Entry 8ULZ (X-ray diffraction, 3.32 A resolution); this record covers chains A and B of the 3 polymer chains in the assembly.

Chain A:
Protein: Lysine-specific histone demethylase 1A
Organism: Homo sapiens
Notes: EC 1.14.99.66
UniProt: O60341 (KDM1A_HUMAN); numbering as in UniProt (aligned over 1-852)
Amino-acid sequence (871 residues; row label = number of the first residue in the row; numbers below 1 keep their minus sign (Gly-18 is residue -18)):
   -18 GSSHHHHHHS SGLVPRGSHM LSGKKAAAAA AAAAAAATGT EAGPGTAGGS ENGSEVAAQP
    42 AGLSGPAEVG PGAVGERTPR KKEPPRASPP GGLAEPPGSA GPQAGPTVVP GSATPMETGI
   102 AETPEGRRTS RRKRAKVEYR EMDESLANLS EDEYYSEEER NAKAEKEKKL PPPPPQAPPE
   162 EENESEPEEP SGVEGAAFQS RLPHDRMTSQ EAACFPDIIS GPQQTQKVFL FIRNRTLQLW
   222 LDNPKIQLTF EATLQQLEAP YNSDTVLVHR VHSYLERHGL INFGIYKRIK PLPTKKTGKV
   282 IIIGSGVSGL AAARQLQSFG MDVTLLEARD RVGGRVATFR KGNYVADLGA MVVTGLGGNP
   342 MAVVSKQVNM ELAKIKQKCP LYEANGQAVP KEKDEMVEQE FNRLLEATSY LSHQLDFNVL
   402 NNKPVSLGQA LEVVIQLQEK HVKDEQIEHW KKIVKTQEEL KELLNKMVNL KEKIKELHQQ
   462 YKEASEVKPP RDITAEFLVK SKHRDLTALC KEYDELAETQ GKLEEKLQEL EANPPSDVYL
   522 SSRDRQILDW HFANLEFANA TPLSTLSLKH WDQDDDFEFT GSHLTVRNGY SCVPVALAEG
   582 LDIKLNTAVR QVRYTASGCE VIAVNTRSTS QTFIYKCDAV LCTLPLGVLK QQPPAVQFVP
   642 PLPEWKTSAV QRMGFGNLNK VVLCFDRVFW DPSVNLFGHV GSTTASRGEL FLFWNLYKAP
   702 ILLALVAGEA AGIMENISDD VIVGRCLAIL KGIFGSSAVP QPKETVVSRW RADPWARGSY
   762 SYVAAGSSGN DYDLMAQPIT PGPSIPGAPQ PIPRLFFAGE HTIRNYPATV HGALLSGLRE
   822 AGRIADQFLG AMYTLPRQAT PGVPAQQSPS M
Not modelled in the structure: -18 to 170, 837-852
Construct notes: expression tag (-18 to 0)

Chain B:
Protein: REST corepressor 1
Organism: Homo sapiens
UniProt: Q9UKL0 (RCOR1_HUMAN); residues 305-440 here correspond to UniProt positions 308-443 (UniProt number = residue number + 3)
Amino-acid sequence (144 residues; row label = number of the first residue in the row):
   297 GPLGSPEFRA KRKPPKGMFL SQEDVEAVSA NATAATTVLR QLDMELVSVK RQIQNIKQTN
   357 SALKEKLDGG IEPYRLPEVI QKCNARWTTE EQLLAVQAIR KYGRDFQAIS DVIGNKSVVQ
   417 VKNFFVNYRR RFNIDEVLQE WEAE
Not modelled in the structure: 297-307
Construct notes: expression tag (297-304)

Chain A / chain B interface:
Residue-residue contacts - 89 pairs, chain A then chain B:
  Glu381(A) - Met314(B)
  Arg384(A) - Pro311(B)
  Arg384(A) - Lys312(B)  hydrogen bond (side chain-backbone)
  Arg384(A) - Gly313(B)
  Arg384(A) - Met314(B)
  Glu387(A) - Pro311(B)
  Ala388(A) - Leu316(B)
  Tyr391(A) - Arg308(B)
  Tyr391(A) - Lys309(B)
  Tyr391(A) - Pro310(B)
  Tyr391(A) - Leu316(B)  hydrophobic
  Leu392(A) - Leu316(B)  hydrophobic
  Gln395(A) - Arg308(B)  hydrogen bond
  Leu401(A) - Ser325(B)
  Val415(A) - Leu316(B)  hydrophobic
  Gln417(A) - Val324(B)
  Gln417(A) - Ala331(B)
  Leu418(A) - Phe315(B)
  Leu418(A) - Asp320(B)
  Leu418(A) - Val321(B)  hydrophobic
  Leu418(A) - Val324(B)  hydrophobic
  Gln419(A) - Gly313(B)
  Gln419(A) - Met314(B)
  Gln419(A) - Phe315(B)  hydrogen bond (side chain-backbone)
  Lys421(A) - Asp320(B)  salt bridge
  Lys421(A) - Leu335(B)
  Lys421(A) - Leu338(B)
  His422(A) - Phe315(B)
  Lys424(A) - Leu338(B)
  Lys424(A) - Asp339(B)  salt bridge
  Asp425(A) - Leu338(B)
  Gln427(A) - Leu342(B)
  Ile428(A) - Leu338(B)  hydrophobic
  Ile428(A) - Glu341(B)
  Ile428(A) - Leu342(B)  hydrophobic
  Trp431(A) - Leu342(B)
  Trp431(A) - Val345(B)  hydrophobic
  Trp431(A) - Lys346(B)
  Trp431(A) - Ile349(B)  hydrophobic
  Lys432(A) - Val345(B)
  Ile434(A) - Ile349(B)  hydrophobic
  Val435(A) - Val345(B)
  Val435(A) - Gln348(B)
  Val435(A) - Ile349(B)  hydrophobic
  Gln438(A) - Ile352(B)
  Gln438(A) - Lys353(B)
  Gln438(A) - Asn356(B)
  Glu439(A) - Ile352(B)
  Leu441(A) - Asn356(B)
  Lys442(A) - Thr355(B)
  Lys442(A) - Asn356(B)
  Leu445(A) - Asn356(B)
  Leu445(A) - Leu359(B)  hydrophobic
  Asn446(A) - Leu359(B)
  Met448(A) - Leu363(B)  hydrophobic
  Val449(A) - Lys362(B)
  Val449(A) - Leu363(B)  hydrophobic
  Lys452(A) - Lys362(B)
  Lys452(A) - Leu363(B)
  Lys452(A) - Asp364(B)  hydrogen bond (side chain-backbone)
  Lys452(A) - Gly366(B)  hydrogen bond (side chain-backbone)
  Ile455(A) - Tyr370(B)  hydrophobic
  Lys456(A) - Tyr370(B)
  His459(A) - Tyr370(B)
  Tyr462(A) - Leu372(B)  hydrophobic
  Ile474(A) - Leu389(B)  hydrophobic
  Ile474(A) - Gln393(B)  hydrogen bond (backbone-side chain)
  Thr475(A) - Gln393(B)
  Phe478(A) - Leu390(B)  hydrophobic
  Phe478(A) - Gln393(B)
  Phe478(A) - Ala394(B)
  Lys481(A) - Val408(B)
  Lys481(A) - Ile409(B)
  Ser482(A) - Tyr398(B)
  His484(A) - Leu372(B)
  His484(A) - Pro373(B)
  Arg485(A) - Tyr398(B)
  Arg485(A) - Asp401(B)  salt bridge
  Arg485(A) - Ala404(B)
  Asp486(A) - Tyr398(B)  hydrogen bond
  Leu487(A) - Tyr370(B)
  Leu487(A) - Leu372(B)  hydrophobic
  Tyr494(A) - Leu363(B)
  Tyr494(A) - Gly366(B)
  Tyr494(A) - Ile367(B)  hydrophobic
  Asp495(A) - Ile367(B)
  Asp495(A) - Arg371(B)  salt bridge
  Glu505(A) - Lys360(B)  salt bridge
  Glu512(A) - Lys353(B)  salt bridge
Interface residues without a listed pair, chain A (53 interface residues in all): Leu396, Phe398, Val414, Glu420, Tyr520
Interface residues without a listed pair, chain B (56 interface residues in all): Ser317, Gln318, Val334, Gly365, Pro369, Val375, Glu386, Lys397, Asp407

In short:
Chain A and chain B form an interface of 53 and 56 residues respectively, with 7 hydrogen bonds and 6 salt
bridges. Among the polar pairs are Lys421(A)-Asp320(B), Lys424(A)-Asp339(B) and Arg485(A)-Asp401(B).
Chain A is Lysine-specific histone demethylase 1A and chain B is REST corepressor 1, both from Homo sapiens;
the structure, LSD1-CoREST in complex with T18 and SNAG peptide, was determined by X-ray diffraction.
